Entry 7VWG (X-ray diffraction, 2.20 A resolution); this record covers chains A and B.

[Chain A (and B)]
Protein: Peroxisome proliferator-activated receptor delta
Source organism: Homo sapiens
Notes: chain B of this document is another copy of the same molecule, construct and numbering; everything in this record applies to it too
UniProt: Q03181 (PPARD_HUMAN); residues 206-477 here correspond to UniProt positions 170-441 (UniProt number = residue number - 36)
Amino-acid sequence (276 residues; row label = number of the first residue in the row):
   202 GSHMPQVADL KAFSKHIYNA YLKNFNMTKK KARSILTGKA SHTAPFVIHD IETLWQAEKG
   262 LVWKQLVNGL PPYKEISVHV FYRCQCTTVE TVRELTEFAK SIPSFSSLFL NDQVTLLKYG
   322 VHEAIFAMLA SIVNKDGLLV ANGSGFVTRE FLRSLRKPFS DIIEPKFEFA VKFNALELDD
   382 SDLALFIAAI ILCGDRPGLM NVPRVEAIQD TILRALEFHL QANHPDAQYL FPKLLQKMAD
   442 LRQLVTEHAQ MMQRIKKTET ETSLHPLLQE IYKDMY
Not modelled in the structure: 202-209, 241-244, 265-270 (chain B: 202-207, 240-244, 265-270, 476-477)
Construct notes: expression tag (202-205)
Ligand contacts:
  - 820 ((2S)-2-[[4-propoxy-3-[[[4-(trifluoromethyl)phenyl]carbonylamino]methyl]phenyl]methyl]butanoic acid): Ile249, Leu255, Trp264, Val281, Phe282, Arg284, Cys285, Gln286, Thr288, Thr289, His323, Phe327, Leu330, Val334, Leu339, Val341, Val348, Leu353, Ile363, Ile364, Lys367, Phe368, His449, Met453, Leu469, Tyr473
  - heptyl beta-D-glucopyranoside (B7G), molecule 1: Val293, Thr297, Val315, Leu318, Lys319, Leu468, Glu471, Ile472, Lys474
  - heptyl beta-D-glucopyranoside (B7G), molecule 2: Phe310, Leu311, Asn312, Val315, Thr316
What the authors report for this chain:
  - binding site for 820: Tyr473

[How chain A and chain B interact]
Pairs across the interface (25; chain A residue first):
  Val290(A) - Phe310(B)  hydrophobic
  Arg294(A) - Phe310(B)
  Phe310(A) - Val290(B)  hydrophobic
  Phe310(A) - Arg294(B)
  Phe310(A) - Leu468(B)  hydrophobic
  Leu311(A) - Leu311(B)  hydrophobic
  Leu311(A) - Gln314(B)
  Leu311(A) - Val315(B)
  Leu311(A) - Leu318(B)  hydrophobic
  Asn312(A) - Val315(B)
  Asn312(A) - Leu468(B)
  Asn312(A) - Glu471(B)
  Gln314(A) - Leu311(B)
  Val315(A) - Leu311(B)
  Val315(A) - Asn312(B)
  Val315(A) - Val315(B)  hydrophobic
  Leu318(A) - Leu311(B)  hydrophobic
  Met401(A) - Pro467(B)  hydrophobic
  Met401(A) - Leu468(B)  hydrophobic
  Pro467(A) - Met401(B)  hydrophobic
  Leu468(A) - Phe310(B)  hydrophobic
  Leu468(A) - Asn312(B)
  Leu468(A) - Met401(B)  hydrophobic
  Glu471(A) - Asn312(B)
  Glu471(A) - Met401(B)
Also at the interface, not in a pair above, chain A (13 interface residues in all): Thr297
Also at the interface, not in a pair above, chain B (13 interface residues in all): Thr297

[In short]
The chain A/chain B interface involves 13 residues from each chain. Bound to chain A: heptyl
beta-D-glucopyranoside and compound 820. The paper reports a binding site for 820 at Tyr473(A).
Both chains are Peroxisome proliferator-activated receptor delta (Homo sapiens). Entry 7VWG (Human peroxisome
proliferator-activated receptor (PPAR) delta ligand binding domain in complex with a synthetic alpha/delta
dual ...) was determined by X-ray diffraction (same publication as 7VWE, 7VWF and 7VWH).
